5OPN - chain A; structure by X-ray diffraction, 1.77 A resolution.

Chain A:
Molecule: Cytosolic purine 5'-nucleotidase
From: Homo sapiens
Notes: EC 3.1.3.5
UniProtKB: P49902 (5NTC_HUMAN); residue numbers follow UniProt; this construct covers 3-402, 411-488
Chain sequence (478 residues; row label = number of the first residue in the row; note: 8 numbers in that range are skipped by the numbering (no residue carries them; nothing is unmodelled there)):
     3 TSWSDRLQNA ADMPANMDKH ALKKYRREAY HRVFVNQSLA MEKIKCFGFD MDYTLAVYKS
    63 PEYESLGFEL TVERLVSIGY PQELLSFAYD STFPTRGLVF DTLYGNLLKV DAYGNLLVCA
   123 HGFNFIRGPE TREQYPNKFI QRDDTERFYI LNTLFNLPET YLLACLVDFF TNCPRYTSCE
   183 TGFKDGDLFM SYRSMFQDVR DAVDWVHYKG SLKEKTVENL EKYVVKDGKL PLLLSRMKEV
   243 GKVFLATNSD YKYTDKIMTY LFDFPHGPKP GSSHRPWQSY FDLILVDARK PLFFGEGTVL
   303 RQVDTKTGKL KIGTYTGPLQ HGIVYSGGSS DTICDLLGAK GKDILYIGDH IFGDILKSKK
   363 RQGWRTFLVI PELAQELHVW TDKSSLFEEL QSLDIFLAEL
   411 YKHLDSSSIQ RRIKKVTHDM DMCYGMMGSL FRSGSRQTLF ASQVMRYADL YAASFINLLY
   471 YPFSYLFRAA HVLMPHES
Not modelled in the structure: 411-416
Differences from the reference sequence: engineered mutation Gln39 (Arg in P49902)
Swiss-Prot annotation at these positions:
  - active site: Asp52 (Nucleophile), Asp54 (Proton donor)
  - binding site (GMP): Asp52, Asp54, Arg202, Asp206, Lys215, Thr249, Asn250, Lys292
  - binding site (IMP): Asp52, Asp54, Arg202, Asp206, Lys215, Thr249, Asn250, Ser251, Lys292
  - binding site (Mg(2+)): Asp52, Asp54, Asp351
  - binding site ((2R)-2,3-bisphosphoglycerate): Arg144, Lys362, Tyr457
  - binding site (ATP): Arg144, Asn154, Gln453, Arg456
  - binding site (dATP): Arg144, Asn154, Gln453, Arg456
  - binding site (adenosine): Asn154, Met436, Gln453
  - binding site (P(1),P(4)-bis(5'-adenosyl) tetraphosphate): Asn154, Lys362, Gln453, Tyr457
  - modified residue: Ser418 (Phosphoserine)
  - natural variant: Leu460 (L460P: In SPG45; uncertain significance)
  - mutagenesis: Asp52 (D52N: Loss of 5' nucleotidase activity)
Reported in the primary citation:
  - conformationally variable residues (side-chain flip): Tyr115
  - disease-associated variants - R39Q, L375F: increased catalytic activity
  - mutagenesis - R39Q, L375F: increased catalytic activity
  - mutagenesis - T3A: unchanged catalytic activity
  - disease-associated variants - R34Q, R195Q, D415A, D415H, D415V, D415Y (citing earlier work)

In short:
Curated annotation (UniProt) lists active-site residues Asp52 and Asp54, 8 GMP-binding residues, 9 IMP-binding
residues and 3 Mg2+-binding residues. The paper reports that R39Q and L375F increase catalytic activity;
conformational variability at Tyr115.
Chain A is Cytosolic purine 5'-nucleotidase (Homo sapiens); the structure, Crystal structure of R39Q cN-II
mutant, was determined by X-ray diffraction together with 5OPK, 5OPL, 5OPM, 5OPO and 5OPP from the same study.
